Entry 5IG8 (X-ray diffraction, 2.28 A resolution); this record covers chain A.

== Chain A ==
Protein: ATP grasp ligase
Organism: Microcystis aeruginosa MRC
UniProt: B2G3C9 (B2G3C9_MICAE); residue numbers follow UniProt; this construct covers 1-326
Amino-acid sequence (335 residues; row label = number of the first residue in the row):
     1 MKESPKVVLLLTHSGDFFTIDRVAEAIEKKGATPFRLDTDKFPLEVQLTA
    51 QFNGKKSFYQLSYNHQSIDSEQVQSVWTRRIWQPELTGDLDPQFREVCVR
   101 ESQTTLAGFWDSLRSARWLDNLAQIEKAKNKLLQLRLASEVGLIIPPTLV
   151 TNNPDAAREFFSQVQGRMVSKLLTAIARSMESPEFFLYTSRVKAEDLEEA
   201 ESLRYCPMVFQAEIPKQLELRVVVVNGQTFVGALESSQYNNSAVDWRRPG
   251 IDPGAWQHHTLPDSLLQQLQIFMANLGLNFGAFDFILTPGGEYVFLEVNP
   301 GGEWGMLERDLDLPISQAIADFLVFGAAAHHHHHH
Not modelled in the structure: 1-4, 239-253, 327-335
Construct notes: expression tag (327-335)
Cystine bridges: Cys98-Cys206

== Summary ==
Chain A is ATP grasp ligase (Microcystis aeruginosa MRC); the structure, Crystal structure of macrocyclase
MdnB from Microcystis aeruginosa MRC, was determined by X-ray diffraction, deposited together with 5IG9.
